PDB entry 2C9W | X-ray diffraction, 1.90 A resolution | chains A and C of the 3 polymer chains in the assembly

Chain A:
Molecule: Suppressor of cytokine signaling 2
From: Homo sapiens
UniProtKB: O14508 (SOCS2_HUMAN); numbering as in UniProt (aligned over 32-198)
Sequence (169 residues; numbered 30 to 198; the number before each row is that of its first residue):
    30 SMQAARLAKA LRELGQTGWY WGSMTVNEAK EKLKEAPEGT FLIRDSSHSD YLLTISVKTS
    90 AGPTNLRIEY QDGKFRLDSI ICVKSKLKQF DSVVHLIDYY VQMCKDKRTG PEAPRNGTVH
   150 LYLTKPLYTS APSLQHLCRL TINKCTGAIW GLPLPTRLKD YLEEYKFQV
Disordered / not traced: 30-31, 135-148
UniProt features mapped onto this chain:
  - modified residue: S52 (Phosphoserine)
  - cross-link: K173 (Glycyl lysine isopeptide (Lys-Gly) (interchain with G-Cter in ubiquitin))
Metal / ion sites: Ni2+ near C111 (its only coordinating residue here)
Reported in the primary citation:
  - binding site for sulfate ion: R73, S75, T83, R96
  - contacts within the chain: Q45-R168, W48-V198 (hydrogen bond), R168-Y190 (hydrophobic contact), R168-Y194 (hydrophobic contact), Y194-V198 (hydrogen bond)

Chain C:
Molecule: Transcription elongation factor B polypeptide 1
From: Homo sapiens
UniProtKB: Q15369 (ELOC_HUMAN); numbering as in UniProt (aligned over 17-112)
Sequence (97 residues; each row starts with the number of its first residue):
    16 MMYVKLISSD GHEFIVKREH ALTSGTIKAM LSGPGQFAEN ETNEVNFREI PSHVLSKVCM
    76 YFTYKVRYTN SSTEIPEFPI APEIALELLM AANFLDC
Disordered / not traced: 16, 46-57, 85-88

Chain A / chain C interface:
Pairs across the interface (37; chain A residue first):
  L156(A) - E89(C)
  Y157(A) - I90(C)
  S159(A) - I90(C)
  A160(A) - K80(C)
  A160(A) - Y83(C)
  A160(A) - I90(C)
  P161(A) - Y76(C)  hydrogen bond (backbone-side chain)
  P161(A) - Y79(C)
  S162(A) - Y76(C)
  S162(A) - C112(C)
  L163(A) - Y76(C)  hydrogen bond (backbone-side chain)
  L163(A) - F93(C)  hydrophobic
  L163(A) - A107(C)  hydrophobic
  L163(A) - C112(C)  hydrogen bond (backbone-backbone)
  Q164(A) - L104(C)
  Q164(A) - A107(C)
  Q164(A) - N108(C)  hydrogen bond
  Q164(A) - C112(C)  hydrogen bond (backbone-backbone)
  L166(A) - Y76(C)  hydrophobic
  L166(A) - F93(C)  hydrophobic
  L166(A) - I95(C)
  C167(A) - I95(C)
  C167(A) - A100(C)
  C167(A) - L103(C)  hydrophobic
  C167(A) - L104(C)
  T170(A) - I95(C)
  T170(A) - A100(C)
  I171(A) - A100(C)  hydrophobic
  I171(A) - L101(C)  hydrophobic
  I171(A) - L104(C)  hydrophobic
  C174(A) - P97(C)  hydrophobic
  P182(A) - L101(C)
  L183(A) - L101(C)  hydrophobic
  L183(A) - M105(C)  hydrophobic
  R186(A) - N108(C)  hydrogen bond
  L187(A) - M105(C)  hydrophobic
  L187(A) - N108(C)
Also at the interface, not in a pair above, chain A (22 interface residues in all): T158, L181, P184, Y190, L191
Also at the interface, not in a pair above, chain C (18 interface residues in all): V73
The authors on this interface:
  - interface residues, chain A: L163(A), L166(A), C167(A), T170(A), I171(A)

In short:
Chain A and chain C form an interface of 22 and 18 residues respectively; the contacts include 6 hydrogen
bonds. Polar pairs include P161(A)-Y76(C), L163(A)-Y76(C) and L163(A)-C112(C). From the paper: a binding site
for sulfate ion at R73(A), S75(A) and T83(A) among others; interface residues L163(A), L166(A) and C167(A)
among others.
Chain A is Suppressor of cytokine signaling 2 and chain C is Transcription elongation factor B polypeptide 1,
both from Homo sapiens; the structure, Crystal structure of socs-2 in complex with elongin-B and elongin-C at
1.9A resolution, was determined by X-ray diffraction.
